PDB entry 6XUZ | X-ray diffraction, 1.07 A resolution | chain A

[Chain A]
Molecule: Bromodomain-containing protein 4
Organism: Homo sapiens
UniProt: O60885 (BRD4_HUMAN); residues 44-168 here = UniProt positions 44-168
Amino-acid sequence (127 residues; each row starts with the number of its first residue):
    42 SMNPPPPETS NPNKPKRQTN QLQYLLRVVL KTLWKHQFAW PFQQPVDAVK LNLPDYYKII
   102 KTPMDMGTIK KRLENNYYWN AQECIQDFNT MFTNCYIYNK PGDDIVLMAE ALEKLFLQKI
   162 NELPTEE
Sequence notes: expression tag (42-43)
Small-molecule neighbours: O1W (6-[1-[(2S)-1-methoxypropan-2-yl]-6-[(3S)-3-methylmorpholin-4-yl]imidazo[4,5-c]pyridin-2-yl]-3-methyl-N-propan-2-yl-[1,2,4]triazolo[4,3-a]pyrazin-8-amine): W81, P82, F83, Q85, V87, K91, L92, L94, Y97, C136, Y139, N140, I146, M149
UniProt features mapped onto this chain:
  - site: N140 (Acetylated histone binding)
  - cross-link: K99 (Glycyl lysine isopeptide (Lys-Gly) (interchain with G-Cter in SUMO2))
  - natural variant: D145 (D145G: Found in a patient with a neurodevelopmental syndrome; uncertain significance)
  - mutagenesis: N140 (N140A: Abolishes binding to acetylated histones)
Reported in the primary citation:
  - binding site for O1W: W81

[Summary]
Bound to chain A: compound O1W. From UniProt: one mutagenesis site. From the paper: a binding site for O1W at
W81.
Chain A is Bromodomain-containing protein 4 (Homo sapiens); the structure, Crystal structure of BRD4-BD1 with
compound 4, was determined by X-ray diffraction (same publication as 6XV3, 6XV7 and 6XVC).
